1YP2 - chains C and D of the 4 polymer chains in the assembly; structure by X-ray diffraction, 2.11 A resolution.

Chain C (and D):
Name: Glucose-1-phosphate adenylyltransferase small subunit
Source organism: Solanum tuberosum
Notes: EC 2.7.7.27; chain D of this document is another copy of the same molecule, construct and numbering; everything in this record applies to it too
Reference sequence: P23509 (GLGS_SOLTU); residues 2-451 here correspond to UniProt positions 72-521 (UniProt number = residue number + 70)
Sequence (451 residues; row label = number of the first residue in the row):
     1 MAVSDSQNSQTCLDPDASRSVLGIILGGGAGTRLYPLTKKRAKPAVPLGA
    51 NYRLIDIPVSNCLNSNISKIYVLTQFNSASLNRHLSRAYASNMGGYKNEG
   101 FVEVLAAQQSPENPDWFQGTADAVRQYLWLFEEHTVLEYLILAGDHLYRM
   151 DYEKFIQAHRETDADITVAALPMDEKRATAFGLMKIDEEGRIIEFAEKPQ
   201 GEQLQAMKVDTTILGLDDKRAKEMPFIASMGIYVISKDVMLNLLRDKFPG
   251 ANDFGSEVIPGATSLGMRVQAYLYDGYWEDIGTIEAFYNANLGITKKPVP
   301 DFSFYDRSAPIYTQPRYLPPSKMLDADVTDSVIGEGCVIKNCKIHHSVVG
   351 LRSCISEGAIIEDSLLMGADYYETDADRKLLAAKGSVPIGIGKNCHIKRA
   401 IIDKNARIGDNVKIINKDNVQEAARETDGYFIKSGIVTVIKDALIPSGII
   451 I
Disordered / not traced: 1-9, 29-31, 92-98 (chain D: 1-10, 27-31, 90-97, 112-116)
Construct notes: initiating methionine (1)
Swiss-Prot annotation at these positions:
  - region: Thr-374 to Lys-384 (Allosteric regulation)
  - binding site (substrate): Lys-198
Small-molecule neighbours:
  - para-mercury-benzenesulfonic acid (PMB), molecule 1: Lys-297, Pro-298, Val-299
  - para-mercury-benzenesulfonic acid (PMB), molecule 2: Lys-322, Leu-324, Val-338, Ile-339, Lys-340, Cys-354, Ile-355, Arg-378
Reported in the primary citation:
  - binding site for sulfate ion: Arg-41, Arg-53, Lys-69, Arg-83, His-84, His-134, Thr-135, Gln-314, Arg-316, Lys-404, Lys-441
  - binding site for para-mercury-benzenesulfonic acid: Cys-354
  - mutagenesis - D145N: decreased catalytic activity (citing earlier work)
  - catalytic residues: Asp-145, Lys-198, Asp-280 (proposed by the authors, not directly observed)

How chain C and chain D interact:
Pairs across the interface - 64 pairs, chain C then chain D:
  Gly-49(C) with Pro-320(D)
  Ala-50(C) with Pro-320(D), hydrophobic
  Asn-51(C) with Pro-320(D)
  Tyr-52(C) with Leu-318(D); Pro-319(D)
  Thr-295(C) with Lys-322(D), hydrogen bond (backbone-side chain)
  Lys-296(C) with Lys-322(D)
  Tyr-305(C) with Tyr-317(D); Pro-319(D); Tyr-372(D), hydrophobic
  Arg-307(C) with Tyr-372(D), hydrogen bond (side chain-backbone)
  Tyr-312(C) with Tyr-317(D), hydrophobic
  Thr-313(C) with Tyr-317(D)
  Pro-315(C) with Tyr-317(D)
  Tyr-317(C) with Tyr-305(D); Tyr-312(D), hydrophobic; Thr-313(D)
  Leu-318(C) with Tyr-52(D)
  Pro-319(C) with Tyr-52(D); Tyr-305(D)
  Pro-320(C) with Gly-49(D); Asn-51(D); Ile-333(D); Gly-334(D)
  Ser-321(C) with Val-332(D); Ile-333(D), hydrogen bond (backbone-backbone)
  Lys-322(C) with Thr-295(D), hydrogen bond (side chain-backbone); Ser-331(D); Val-332(D)
  Met-323(C) with Met-323(D), hydrophobic; Thr-329(D); Asp-330(D), hydrogen bond (backbone-backbone); Ser-331(D), hydrogen bond (backbone-backbone)
  Leu-324(C) with Lys-297(D); Val-328(D); Thr-329(D); Asp-330(D), hydrogen bond (backbone-backbone)
  Asp-325(C) with Val-328(D); Thr-329(D)
  Ala-326(C) with Ala-326(D); Asp-327(D); Val-328(D), hydrogen bond (backbone-backbone)
  Asp-327(C) with Ala-326(D); Asp-327(D)
  Val-328(C) with Met-323(D), hydrophobic; Leu-324(D); Asp-325(D); Ala-326(D), hydrogen bond (backbone-backbone)
  Thr-329(C) with Met-323(D); Leu-324(D); Asp-325(D)
  Asp-330(C) with Met-323(D), hydrogen bond (backbone-backbone); Leu-324(D), hydrogen bond (backbone-backbone)
  Ser-331(C) with Ser-321(D); Lys-322(D); Met-323(D), hydrogen bond (backbone-backbone)
  Val-332(C) with Pro-320(D), hydrophobic; Ser-321(D); Lys-322(D)
  Ile-333(C) with Pro-320(D); Ser-321(D), hydrogen bond (backbone-backbone)
  Tyr-371(C) with Arg-307(D)
  Tyr-372(C) with Tyr-305(D), hydrophobic; Arg-307(D)
Interface residues without a listed pair, chain C (33 interface residues in all): Ile-311, Arg-316, Gly-334
Interface residues without a listed pair, chain D (35 interface residues in all): Ala-50, Ile-294, Ile-311, Pro-315, Arg-316, Thr-374, Asp-377

In short:
33 residues of chain C and 35 residues of chain D are in contact; the contacts include 13 hydrogen bonds.
Polar contacts include Thr-295(C)/Lys-322(D), Arg-307(C)/Tyr-372(D) and Ser-321(C)/Ile-333(D). Bound to chain
C: para-mercury-benzenesulfonic acid. UniProt lists substrate-binding residue Lys-198(C) on chain C. The paper
reports catalytic residues Asp-145(C), Lys-198(C) and Asp-280(C); D145N of chain C reduces catalytic activity.
Both chains are Glucose-1-phosphate adenylyltransferase small subunit (Solanum tuberosum). Entry 1YP2 (Crystal
structure of potato tuber ADP-glucose pyrophosphorylase) was determined by X-ray diffraction together with
1YP3 and 1YP4 from the same study.
